Entry 1IA5 (X-ray diffraction, 2.00 A resolution); this record covers chain A.

[Chain A]
Name: Polygalacturonase
From: Aspergillus aculeatus
Notes: EC 3.2.1.15
Amino-acid sequence (339 residues; row label = number of the first residue in the row):
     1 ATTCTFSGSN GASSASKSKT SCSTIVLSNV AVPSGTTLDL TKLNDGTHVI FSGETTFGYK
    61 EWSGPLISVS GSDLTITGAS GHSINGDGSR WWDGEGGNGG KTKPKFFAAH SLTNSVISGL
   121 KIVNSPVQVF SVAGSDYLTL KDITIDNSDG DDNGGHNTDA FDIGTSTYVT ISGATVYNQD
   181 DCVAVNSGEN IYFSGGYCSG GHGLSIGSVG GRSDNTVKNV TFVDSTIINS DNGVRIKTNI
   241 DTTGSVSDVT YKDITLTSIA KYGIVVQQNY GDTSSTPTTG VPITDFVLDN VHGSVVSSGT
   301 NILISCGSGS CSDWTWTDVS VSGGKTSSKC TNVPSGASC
Disulfides: C4-C22, C182-C198, C306-C311, C330-C339
Glycans and other covalent adducts: alpha-D-mannopyranose (MAN) linked to T5, S7, S9, S13, S14, S16, S18, S23, T24, S34; N-acetylglucosamine (NAG) linked to N219

[Summary]
Covalently linked alpha-D-mannopyranose: at T5, S7, S9, S13, S14 and S16 and 4 more. N-acetylglucosamine is
covalently linked to N219.
Chain A is Polygalacturonase (Aspergillus aculeatus); the structure, Polygalacturonase from aspergillus
aculeatus, was determined by X-ray diffraction, deposited together with 1IB4.
